PDB entry 7VP4 | X-ray diffraction, 3.04 A resolution | chains B and D of the 4 polymer chains in the assembly

== Chain B ==
Protein: Transcription factor TCP10
From: Arabidopsis thaliana
UniProtKB: O82277 (TCP10_ARATH); residues 1-87 here = UniProt positions 1-87
Chain sequence (107 residues; each row starts with the number of its first residue; numbers below 1 keep their minus sign (Met-19 is residue -19)):
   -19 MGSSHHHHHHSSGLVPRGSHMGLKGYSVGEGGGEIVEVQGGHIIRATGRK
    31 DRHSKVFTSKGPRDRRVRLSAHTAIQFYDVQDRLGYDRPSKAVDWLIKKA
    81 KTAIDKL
Unresolved in the structure: -19 to 20, 85-87
Sequence notes: initiating methionine (-19); expression tag (-18 to 0)

== Chain D ==
Molecule: 14-nt DNA strand
Sequence (14 nucleotides; row label = number of the first residue in the row):
     1 TACTGGGGACCACA

== Interface between chain B and chain D ==
Residue-residue contacts (12; chain B residue first):
  Lys30(B) - DA9(D)  salt bridge to the phosphate
  Lys30(B) - DC10(D)  phosphate contact
  Asp31(B) - DC10(D)  hydrogen bond to the base
  Arg32(B) - DA12(D)  base contact
  His33(B) - DC10(D)  base contact
  Asp44(B) - DG7(D)  phosphate contact
  Arg46(B) - DG7(D)  base contact
  Arg46(B) - DG8(D)  hydrogen bond to the base
  Arg46(B) - DA9(D)  base contact
  Arg48(B) - DG5(D)  phosphate contact
  Arg48(B) - DG6(D)  hydrogen bond to the base
  Ser50(B) - DG5(D)  phosphate contact
Also at the interface, not in a pair above, chain B (9 interface residues in all): Leu49
Also at the interface, not in a pair above, chain D (8 interface residues in all): DC13

== In short ==
Chain B and chain D form an interface of 9 and 8 residues respectively; the contacts include 3 hydrogen bonds
and 1 salt bridge. Polar contacts include Asp31(B)-DC10(D), Arg46(B)-DG8(D) and Arg48(B)-DG6(D).
Chain B is Transcription factor TCP10 (Arabidopsis thaliana) and chain D is a 14-nt DNA strand; the structure,
Structure of a transcription factor and DNA complex, was determined by X-ray diffraction, deposited together
with 7VP1, 7VP2, 7VP5 and 7VP7.
